Entry 5MMJ (electron microscopy, 3.60 A resolution); this record covers chains a and q of the 27 polymer chains in the assembly.

# Chain a
Molecule: 16S ribosomal RNA
Organism: Spinacia oleracea
Sequence (1491 nucleotides; each row starts with the number of its first residue):
     1 UCUCAUGGAG AGUUCGAUCC UGGCUCAGGA UGAACGCUGG CGGCAUGCUU AACACAUGCA
    61 AGUCGGACGG GAAGUGGUGU UUCCAGUGGC GGACGGGUGA GUAACGCGUA AGAACCUGCC
   121 CUUGGGAGGG GAACAACAGC UGGAAACGGC UGCUAAUACC CCGUAGGCUG AGAAGCAAAA
   181 GGAGGAAUCC GCCCGAGGAG GGGCUCGCGU CUGAUUAGCU AGUUGGUGAG GUAAUAGCUU
   241 ACCAAGGCGA UGAUCAGUAG CUGGUCCGAG AGGAUGAUCA GCCACACUGG GACUGAGACA
   301 CGGCCCAGAC UCCUACGGGA GGCAGCAGUG GGGAAUUUUC CGCAAUGGGC GAAAGCCUGA
   361 CGGAGCAAUG CCGCGUGGAG GCAGAAGGCC CACGGGUCGU GAACUUCUUU UCCCGGAGAA
   421 GAAGCAAUGA CGGUAUCCGG GGAAUAAGCA UCGGCUAACU CUGUGCCAGC AGCCGCGGUA
   481 AGACAGAGGA UGCAAGCGUU AUCCGGAAUG AUUGGGCGUA AAGCGUCUGU AGGUGGCUUU
   541 UUAAGUCCGC CGUCAAAUCC CAGGGCUCAA CCCUGGACAG GCGGUGGAAA CUACCAAGCU
   601 GGAGUACGGU AGGGGCAGAG GGAAUUUCCG GUGGAGCGGU GAAAUGCGUA GAGAUCGGAA
   661 AGAACACCAA CGGCGAAAGC ACUCUGCUGG GCCGACACUG ACACUGAGAG ACGAAAGCUA
   721 GGGGAGCGAA UGGGAUUAGA UACCCCAGUA GUCCUAGCCG UAAACGAUGG AUACUAGGCG
   781 CUGUGCGUAU CGACCCGUGC AGUGUUGUAG CUAACGCGUU AAGUAUCCCG CCUGGGGAGU
   841 ACGUUCGCAA GAAUGAAACU CAAAGGAAUU GACGGGGGCC CGCACAAGCG GUGGAGCAUG
   901 UGGUUUAAUU CGAUGCAAAG CGAAGAACCU UACCAGGGCU UGACAUGCCG CGAAUCCUCU
   961 UGAAAGAGAG GGGUGCCUUC GGGAACGCGG ACACAGGUGG UGCAUGGCUG UCGUCAGCUC
  1021 GUGCCGUAAG GUGUUGGGUU AAGUCCCGCA ACGAGCGCAA CCCUCGUGUU UAGUUGCCAA
  1081 CGUUGAGUUU GGAACCCUGA ACAGACUGCC GGUGAUAAGC CGGAGGAAGG UGAGGAUGAC
  1141 GUCAAGUCAU CAUGCCCCUU AUGCCCUGGG CGACACACGU GCUACAAUGG CCGGGACAAA
  1201 GGGUCGCGAU CCCGCGAGGG UGAGCUAACC CCAAAAACCC GUCCUCAGUU CGGAUUGCAG
  1261 GCUGCAACUC GCCUGCAUGA AGCCGGAAUC GCUAGUAAUC GCCGGUCAGC CAUACGGCGG
  1321 UGAAUUCGUU CCCGGGCCUU GUACACACCG CCCGUCACAC UAUGGGAGCU GGCCAUGCCC
  1381 GAAGUCGUUA CCUUAACCGC AAGGAGGGGG AUGCCGAAGG CAGGGCUAGU GACUGGAGUG
  1441 AAGUCGUAAC AAGGUAGCCG UACUGGAAGG UGCGGCUGGA UCACCUCCUU U
Disordered / not traced: 1485-1491
Ion coordination: Mg2+ site 1 near G22 (its only coordinating residue here); Mg2+ site 2 near A34 (its only coordinating residue here); Mg2+ site 3: U49, G99; Mg2+ site 4 near A54 (its only coordinating residue here); Mg2+ site 5 near U57 (its only coordinating residue here); Mg2+ site 6 near A67 (its only coordinating residue here); Mg2+ site 7 near U80 (its only coordinating residue here); Mg2+ site 8: A93, G302; Mg2+ site 9 near C94 (its only coordinating residue here); Mg2+ site 10 near G95 (its only coordinating residue here); Mg2+ site 11 near G97 (its only coordinating residue here); Mg2+ site 12: A100, G101, G260; 81 more Mg2+ sites not listed
What the authors report for this chain:
  - conformationally variable residues (side-chain flip): A1441, A1442

# Chain q
Molecule: plastid ribosomal protein uS17c
Organism: Spinacia oleracea
UniProtKB: A0A0K9RRR0 (A0A0K9RRR0_SPIOL); numbering as in UniProt (aligned over 1-165)
Chain sequence (165 residues; numbered 1 to 165; the number before each row is that of its first residue):
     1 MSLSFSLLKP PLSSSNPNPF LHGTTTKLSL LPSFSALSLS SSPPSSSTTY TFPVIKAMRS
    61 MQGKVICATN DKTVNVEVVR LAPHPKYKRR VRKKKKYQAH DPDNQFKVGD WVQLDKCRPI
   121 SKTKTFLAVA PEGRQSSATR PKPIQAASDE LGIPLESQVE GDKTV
Disordered / not traced: 1-57, 144-165

# Interface between chain a and chain q
Residue-residue contacts - 69 pairs, chain a then chain q:
  A110(a) with Met58(q), sugar contact
  A111(a) with Met58(q), sugar contact; Lys116(q), hydrogen bond to the base
  A114(a) with Arg118(q), base contact; Pro119(q), base contact
  U205(a) with Pro119(q), sugar contact; Thr125(q), sugar contact
  C206(a) with Lys116(q), hydrogen bond to the base; Thr125(q), sugar contact; Phe126(q), sugar contact
  G207(a) with Lys95(q), salt bridge to the phosphate; Tyr97(q), sugar contact
  C208(a) with Arg80(q), hydrogen bond to the phosphate; Lys95(q), salt bridge to the phosphate
  G209(a) with Arg80(q), salt bridge to the phosphate
  U223(a) with Lys122(q), salt bridge to the phosphate
  U224(a) with Lys122(q), salt bridge to the phosphate; Thr123(q), hydrogen bond to the phosphate
  G225(a) with Asn70(q), hydrogen bond to the sugar; Asp71(q), hydrogen bond to the sugar; Thr73(q), sugar contact; Ser121(q), hydrogen bond to the phosphate; Lys122(q), hydrogen bond to the phosphate; Thr123(q), hydrogen bond to the phosphate; Lys124(q), hydrogen bond to the phosphate
  G226(a) with Asp71(q), sugar contact; Lys72(q), hydrogen bond to the phosphate; Lys124(q), salt bridge to the phosphate
  U227(a) with Lys72(q), salt bridge to the phosphate
  U235(a) with Arg118(q), hydrogen bond to the phosphate; Pro119(q), hydrogen bond to the sugar
  A236(a) with Arg118(q), salt bridge to the phosphate; Pro119(q), sugar contact; Ile120(q), sugar contact; Ser121(q), hydrogen bond to the sugar; Lys122(q), hydrogen bond to the sugar
  G237(a) with Lys122(q), phosphate contact
  C238(a) with Lys122(q), salt bridge to the phosphate
  G246(a) with Asn70(q), sugar contact
  G247(a) with Cys67(q), hydrogen bond to the phosphate; Asn75(q), phosphate contact; Gln98(q), sugar contact
  C248(a) with Asn75(q), hydrogen bond to the phosphate; Lys96(q), phosphate contact
  U251(a) with Arg92(q), base contact
  G272(a) with Lys86(q), hydrogen bond to the phosphate
  G273(a) with Lys86(q), salt bridge to the phosphate
  U512(a) with Lys86(q), base contact; Tyr87(q), sugar contact; Lys88(q), hydrogen bond to the base
  G533(a) with Arg89(q), hydrogen bond to the sugar; Arg92(q), salt bridge to the phosphate
  U541(a) with Gln135(q), base contact; Arg140(q), hydrogen bond to the sugar
  U542(a) with Gln135(q), sugar contact
  A544(a) with Arg59(q), salt bridge to the phosphate
  G545(a) with Arg90(q), hydrogen bond to the sugar
  G583(a) with Met58(q), phosphate contact
  G584(a) with Met58(q), phosphate contact; Arg59(q), hydrogen bond to the phosphate
  C594(a) with Gln135(q), hydrogen bond to the base
  C595(a) with Gln135(q), sugar contact; Ser136(q), hydrogen bond to the sugar; Ser137(q), phosphate contact
  A596(a) with Ser137(q), phosphate contact; Arg140(q), sugar contact
  A597(a) with Thr139(q), phosphate contact; Lys142(q), sugar contact
  C828(a) with Arg89(q), salt bridge to the phosphate
Other interface residues (no listed pair), chain a (42 interface residues in all): G112, A113, G249, G532, U534, C827
Other interface residues (no listed pair), chain q (41 interface residues in all): Met61, Thr69, Lys93, Lys94, His100, Ala138

# Summary
Chain a and chain q form an interface of 42 and 41 residues respectively; the contacts include 25 hydrogen
bonds and 13 salt bridges. Polar pairs include A111(a)-Lys116(q), C206(a)-Lys116(q) and U512(a)-Lys88(q). The
Mg2+ site 3 is built by U49(a) and G99(a). The paper reports conformational variability at A1441(a) and
A1442(a).
Chain a is 16S ribosomal RNA and chain q is plastid ribosomal protein uS17c, both from Spinacia oleracea; the
structure, Structure of the small subunit of the chloroplast ribosome, was determined by electron microscopy
(same publication as 5MMI and 5MMM).
